PDB entry 3TSK | X-ray diffraction, 2.00 A resolution | chain A

# Chain A
Molecule: Macrophage metalloelastase
Organism: Homo sapiens
Notes: EC 3.4.24.65; fragment: Catalitic subunit
Reference sequence: P39900 (MMP12_HUMAN); numbering as in UniProt (aligned over 106-263)
Sequence (159 residues; numbered 105 to 263; the number before each row is that of its first residue):
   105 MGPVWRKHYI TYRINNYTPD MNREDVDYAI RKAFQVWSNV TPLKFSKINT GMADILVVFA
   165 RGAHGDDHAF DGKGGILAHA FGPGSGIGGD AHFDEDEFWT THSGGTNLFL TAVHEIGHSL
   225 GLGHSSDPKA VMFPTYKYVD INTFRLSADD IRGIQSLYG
Differences from the reference sequence: initiating methionine (105); engineered mutation Asp171 (Phe in P39900)
Bound ions: Ca2+ site 1: Asp124, Glu199, Glu201; Ca2+ site 2: Asp158, Gly190, Gly192, Asp194; Zn2+ site 1: His168, Asp170, His183, His196; Ca2+ site 3: Asp175, Gly176, Gly178, Ile180, Asp198, Glu201; Zn2+ site 2: His218, His222, His228
Residues lining bound ligands: QEG (N~2~-{3-[4-(4-phenylthiophen-2-yl)phenyl]propanoyl}-L-glutaminyl-L-alpha-glutamine): Gly178, Gly179, Ile180, Leu181, Ala182, Leu214, Thr215, His218, Glu219, Pro232, Lys233, Ala234, Val235, Phe237, Pro238, Thr239, Tyr240, Lys241, Val243, Phe248
UniProt features mapped onto this chain:
  - active site: Glu219
  - binding site (Ca(2+)): Asp124, Asp158, Asp175, Gly176, Gly178, Ile180, Gly190, Gly192, Asp194, Asp198, Glu199, Glu201
  - binding site (Zn(2+)): His168, Asp170, His183, His196, His218, His222, His228

# Overview
Ligands of chain A: compound QEG. Asp124, Glu199 and Glu201 coordinate Ca2+ site 1. Asp158, Gly190, Gly192 and
Asp194 coordinate Ca2+ site 2. UniProt lists active-site residue Glu219, 12 Ca2+-binding residues and 7
Zn2+-binding residues.
Chain A is Macrophage metalloelastase (Homo sapiens); the structure, Human MMP12 in complex with L-glutamate
motif inhibitor, was determined by X-ray diffraction together with 3TS4, 3TT4, 3TVC and 4EFS from the same
study.
